Entry 5EW2 (X-ray diffraction, 3.59 A resolution); this record covers chains L and H of the 4 polymer chains in the assembly.

== Chain L ==
Molecule: thrombin light chain
Organism: Homo sapiens
Notes: EC 3.4.21.5
UniProt: P00734 (THRB_HUMAN); the construct lacks a stretch of the UniProt sequence, so the offset changes along the chain: -4 to 0 = UniProt 328-332; 1-14 = UniProt 336-349; 15-17 = UniProt 361-363
Amino-acid sequence (36 residues; each row starts with the number of its first residue; a row labelled like 14A-14K holds insertion residues (14A, then the next letters in order); numbers below 1 keep their minus sign (Thr-4 is residue -4)):
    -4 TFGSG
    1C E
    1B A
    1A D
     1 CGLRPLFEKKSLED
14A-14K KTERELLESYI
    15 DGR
Not modelled in the structure: -4 to 0, 15-17
Swiss-Prot annotation at these positions:
  - site: Arg17 (Cleavage)

== Chain H ==
Molecule: Thrombin heavy chain
Organism: Homo sapiens
Notes: EC 3.4.21.5
UniProt: P00734 (THRB_HUMAN); the construct lacks a stretch of the UniProt sequence and is renumbered around it, so the offset changes along the chain: 16-36 = UniProt 364-384; 37-60 = UniProt 386-409; 61-77 = UniProt 419-435; 78-97 = UniProt 437-456; 6 more segments
Amino-acid sequence (259 residues; each row starts with the number of its first residue; note: 3 numbers in that range are skipped by the numbering (no residue carries them; nothing is unmodelled there); a row labelled like 60A-60I holds insertion residues (60A, then the next letters in order)):
    16 IVEGSDAEIGMSPWQVMLFRK
   36A S
    37 PQELLCGASLISDRWVLTAAHCLL
60A-60I YPPWDKNFT
    61 ENDLLVRIGKHSRTRYE
   77A R
    78 NIEKISMLEKIYIHPRYNWR
   97A E
    98 NLDRDIALMKLKKPVAFSDYIHPVCLPDRETA
129A-129C ASL
   130 LQAGYKGRVTGWGNLKET
147A-147G WTANVGK
   150 GQPSVLQVVNLPIVERPVCKDSTRIRITDNMFCAG
  184A Y
   185 KP
186A-186D DEGK
   187 RGDACEGDSGGPFVMKSP
204A-204B FN
   205 NRWYQMGIVSWGE
   219 GC
  221A D
   221 RDGKYGFYTHVFRLKKWIQKVIDQFGE
Not modelled in the structure: 147A-147G, 247
Disulfide bonds: Cys42-Cys58, Cys168-Cys182, Cys191-Cys220
Glycans and other covalent adducts: compound 0G6 linked to His57, Ser195
Bound ions: Na+ near Lys224 (its only coordinating residue here)
Small-molecule neighbours:
  - 0G6 (D-phenylalanyl-N-[(2S,3S)-6-{[amino(iminio)methyl]amino}-1-chloro-2-hydroxyhexan-3-yl]-L-prolinamide): Cys42, Cys58, Tyr60A, Trp60D, Arg97, Glu97A, Asn98, Leu99, Ile174, Asp189, Ala190, Cys191, Glu192, Gly193, Asp194, Val213, Ser214, Trp215, Gly216, Glu217, Gly219, Cys220, Gly226
  - N-acetylglucosamine (NAG; 2-acetamido-2-deoxy-beta-D-glucopyranose): Leu60, Asn60G, Thr60I
Swiss-Prot annotation at these positions:
  - region: Ala183 to Val200 (High affinity receptor-binding region which is also known as the TP508 peptide)
  - active site (Charge relay system): His57, Asp102, Ser195
  - glycosylation: Asn60G (N-linked (GlcNAc...) (complex) asparagine)
What the authors report for this chain:
  - conformationally variable residues (helix shift, loop rearrangement): Asp125 to Ala129, Ile162 to Cys182

== How chain L and chain H interact ==
Disulfides between the chains: Cys1(L)-Cys122(H)
Pairs across the interface - 58 pairs, chain L then chain H:
  Cys1(L) - Pro120(H)
  Cys1(L) - Cys122(H)  disulfide
  Cys1(L) - Arg206(H)  hydrogen bond (backbone-side chain)
  Asp1A(L) - His119(H)  salt bridge
  Asp1A(L) - Arg206(H)
  Ala1B(L) - Arg206(H)  hydrogen bond (backbone-side chain)
  Gly2(L) - Pro120(H)  hydrogen bond (backbone-backbone)
  Gly2(L) - Cys122(H)  hydrogen bond (backbone-side chain)
  Gly2(L) - Arg206(H)
  Gly2(L) - Trp207(H)  hydrogen bond (backbone-backbone)
  Leu3(L) - His119(H)  hydrogen bond (backbone-side chain)
  Leu3(L) - Asn205(H)
  Leu3(L) - Arg206(H)
  Arg4(L) - Gly25(H)
  Arg4(L) - Met26(H)  hydrogen bond (side chain-backbone)
  Arg4(L) - Pro28(H)
  Arg4(L) - Trp29(H)
  Arg4(L) - Arg137(H)
  Arg4(L) - Trp207(H)
  Pro5(L) - Ser115(H)
  Pro5(L) - Asp116(H)
  Pro5(L) - His119(H)
  Leu6(L) - Ile24(H)
  Leu6(L) - Asp116(H)
  Phe7(L) - Glu23(H)
  Phe7(L) - Ile24(H)
  Phe7(L) - Gly25(H)
  Phe7(L) - Met26(H)  hydrophobic
  Glu8(L) - Lys202(H)  salt bridge
  Glu8(L) - Asn205(H)
  Glu8(L) - Trp207(H)  hydrogen bond
  Lys9(L) - His119(H)
  Asp14(L) - Glu23(H)
  Asp14(L) - Met26(H)
  Asp14(L) - Arg137(H)  salt bridge
  Lys14A(L) - Glu23(H)  hydrogen bond (backbone-side chain)
  Thr14B(L) - Arg137(H)  hydrogen bond
  Thr14B(L) - Asn159(H)  hydrogen bond
  Glu14C(L) - Arg137(H)
  Glu14C(L) - Lys202(H)  salt bridge
  Glu14C(L) - Trp207(H)
  Glu14E(L) - Lys135(H)  salt bridge
  Glu14E(L) - Asn159(H)  hydrogen bond
  Glu14E(L) - Tyr184A(H)
  Glu14E(L) - Lys186D(H)
  Leu14F(L) - Lys135(H)
  Leu14F(L) - Gly136(H)
  Leu14F(L) - Asn159(H)
  Leu14F(L) - Trp207(H)  hydrophobic
  Leu14G(L) - Lys202(H)
  Ser14I(L) - Gly133(H)
  Ser14I(L) - Tyr134(H)
  Ser14I(L) - Lys135(H)  hydrogen bond (side chain-backbone)
  Tyr14J(L) - Tyr134(H)  hydrophobic
  Tyr14J(L) - Lys135(H)  hydrogen bond (side chain-backbone)
  Tyr14J(L) - Met201(H)  hydrophobic
  Tyr14J(L) - Lys202(H)  hydrogen bond (side chain-backbone)
  Ile14K(L) - Tyr134(H)
Interface residues without a listed pair, chain L (22 interface residues in all): Glu1C
Interface residues without a listed pair, chain H (28 interface residues in all): Val121, Leu123, Val200, Pro204

== In short ==
22 residues of chain L and 28 residues of chain H are in contact, with 1 disulfide bond, 15 hydrogen bonds and
5 salt bridges. Polar pairs include Asp1A(L)-His119(H), Glu8(L)-Lys202(H) and Glu14E(L)-Lys135(H). Bound to
chain H: N-acetylglucosamine. Compound 0G6 is covalently linked to Ser195(H). The paper reports conformational
variability at Asp125(H) and Ile162(H).
Chain L is thrombin light chain and chain H is Thrombin heavy chain, both from Homo sapiens; the structure,
Human thrombin sandwiched between two DNA aptamers: HD22 and HD1-deltaT12, was determined by X-ray diffraction
together with 5EW1 from the same study.
